Entry 3QH8 (X-ray diffraction, 1.60 A resolution); this record covers chain A.

# Chain A
Protein: Beta-lactamase-like
Source organism: Brucella melitensis biovar Abortus
UniProtKB: Q2YQ74 (Q2YQ74_BRUA2); numbering as in UniProt (aligned over 1-272)
Sequence (274 residues; each row starts with the number of its first residue; numbers below 1 keep their minus sign (Gly-1 is residue -1)):
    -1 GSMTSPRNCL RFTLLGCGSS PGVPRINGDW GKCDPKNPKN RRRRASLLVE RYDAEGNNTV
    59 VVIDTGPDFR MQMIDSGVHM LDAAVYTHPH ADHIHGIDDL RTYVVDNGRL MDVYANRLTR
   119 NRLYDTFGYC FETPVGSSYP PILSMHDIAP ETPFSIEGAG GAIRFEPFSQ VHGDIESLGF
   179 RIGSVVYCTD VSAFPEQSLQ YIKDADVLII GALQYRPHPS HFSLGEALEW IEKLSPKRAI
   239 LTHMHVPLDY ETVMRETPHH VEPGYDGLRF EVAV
Unresolved in the structure: -1 to 0
Sequence notes: expression tag (-1 to 0)
Metal / ion sites: Mn2+ site 1: His86, His88, His170, Asp188 (together with adenosine monophosphate); Mn2+ site 2: Asp90, His91, Asp188, His241 (together with adenosine monophosphate); K+: Met252, Thr255, Pro256, Val259
Small-molecule neighbours: adenosine monophosphate (AMP): Ser18, His86, Pro87, His88, Ala89, Asp90, Asp96, Arg99, Tyr127, Pro132, Tyr137, His170, Asp188, Ser218, His219, His241

# In short
Ligands of chain A: adenosine monophosphate. The Mn2+ site 1 is built by His86, His88, His170 and Asp188.
Asp90, His91, Asp188 and His241 form the Mn2+ site 2.
Chain A is Beta-lactamase-like (Brucella melitensis biovar Abortus); the structure, Crystal structure of a
beta-lactamase-like protein bound to AMP from brucella melitensis, long wavelength synchrotron data, was
determined by X-ray diffraction together with 3PY5 and 3MD7 from the same study.
